PDB entry 8RLT | X-ray diffraction, 2.25 A resolution | chains D and E of the 5 polymer chains in the assembly

[Chain D]
Molecule: T cell receptor alpha variable 12-2, T cell receptor alpha chain MC.7.G5
From: Homo sapiens
UniProt: chimeric construct of A0A075B6T6, P0DTU3: residues 2-91 from A0A075B6T6 (TVAL2_HUMAN) positions 23-112 (UniProt number = residue number + 21); residues 110-198 from P0DTU3 positions 132-220 (UniProt number = residue number + 22)
Chain sequence (199 residues; row label = number of the first residue in the row; numbering starts at 0):
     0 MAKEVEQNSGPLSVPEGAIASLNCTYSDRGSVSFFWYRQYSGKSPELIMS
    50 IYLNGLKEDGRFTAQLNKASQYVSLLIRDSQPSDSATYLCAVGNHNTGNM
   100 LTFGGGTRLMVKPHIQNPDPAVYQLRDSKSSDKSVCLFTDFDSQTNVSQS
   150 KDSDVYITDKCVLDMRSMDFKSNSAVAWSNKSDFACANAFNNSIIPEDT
Disordered / not traced: 0-1, 131-132, 149-151, 191-198
Differences from the reference sequence: initiating methionine (0); expression tag (1); variant Val-31 (Gln52 in A0A075B6T6), Ser-49 (Phe70 in A0A075B6T6), Leu-52 (Ser73 in A0A075B6T6), Leu-55 (Asp76 in A0A075B6T6), Gly-92, Asn-93, His-94, Asn-95, Thr-96, Gly-97, Asn-98, Met-99, Leu-100, Thr-101, Phe-102, Gly-103, Gly-104, Gly-105, Thr-106, Arg-107, Leu-108, Met-109, His-113 (Asn135 in P0DTU3), Cys-160 (Thr182 in P0DTU3)
Disulfide bonds: Cys-23/Cys-89, Cys-135/Cys-185
UniProt features mapped onto this chain:
  - glycosylation (N-linked (GlcNAc...) asparagine): Asn-22, Asn-145, Asn-179, Asn-190

[Chain E]
Molecule: T cell receptor beta variable 6-5, T cell receptor beta chain MC.7.G5
From: Homo sapiens
UniProt: chimeric construct of A0A0K0K1A5, P0DTU4: residues 1-93 from A0A0K0K1A5 (TVB65_HUMAN) positions 20-112 (UniProt number = residue number + 19); residues 103-242 from P0DTU4 positions 127-266 (UniProt number = residue number + 24)
Chain sequence (243 residues; numbered 0 to 242; the number before each row is that of its first residue; numbering starts at 0):
     0 MNAGVTQTPKFQVLKTGQSMTLQCAQDMNYEYMSWYRQDPGMGLRLIHYS
    50 VSAGLTDQGEVPNGYNVSRSTTEDFPLRLLSAAPSQTSVYFCASHRNRLT
   100 EAFFGQGTRLTVVEDLKNVFPPEVAVFEPSEAEISHTQKATLVCLATGFY
   150 PDHVELSWWVNGKEVHSGVCTDPQPLKEQPALNDSRYALSSRLRVSATFW
   200 QDPRNHFRCQVQFYGLSENDEWTQDRAKPVTQIVSAEAWGRAD
Disordered / not traced: 0-2
Differences from the reference sequence: initiating methionine (0); variant Tyr-29 (His48 in A0A0K0K1A5), Ser-51 (Gly70 in A0A0K0K1A5), Leu-54 (Ile73 in A0A0K0K1A5), His-94, Arg-95, Asn-96, Arg-97, Leu-98, Thr-99, Glu-100, Ala-101, Phe-102, Gln-105 (Pro129 in P0DTU4), Val-112 (Leu136 in P0DTU4), Cys-169 (Ser193 in P0DTU4), Ala-187 (Cys211 in P0DTU4), Asp-201 (Asn225 in P0DTU4)
Disulfide bonds: Cys-23/Cys-91, Cys-143/Cys-208
UniProt features mapped onto this chain:
  - glycosylation (N-linked (GlcNAc...) asparagine): Asn-65, Asn-182

[How chain D and chain E interact]
Inter-chain disulfides: Cys-160(D)/Cys-169(E)
Contacting residue pairs (95; chain D residue first):
  Val-31(D) / Leu-98(E)  hydrophobic
  Ser-32(D) / Leu-98(E)  hydrogen bond (side chain-backbone)
  Phe-34(D) / Leu-98(E)
  Phe-34(D) / Thr-99(E)
  Phe-34(D) / Glu-100(E)
  Tyr-36(D) / Ala-101(E)  hydrogen bond (side chain-backbone)
  Tyr-36(D) / Phe-103(E)  hydrophobic
  Gln-38(D) / Gln-37(E)  hydrogen bond
  Gln-38(D) / Phe-90(E)
  Ser-40(D) / Pro-172(E)
  Lys-42(D) / Phe-90(E)
  Ser-43(D) / Phe-90(E)
  Ser-43(D) / Gly-104(E)  hydrogen bond (side chain-backbone)
  Pro-44(D) / Phe-103(E)
  Leu-46(D) / Glu-100(E)
  Ser-49(D) / Glu-100(E)  hydrogen bond
  Tyr-51(D) / Glu-100(E)  hydrogen bond
  Gly-92(D) / Leu-98(E)
  His-94(D) / Leu-98(E)
  Gly-97(D) / Tyr-48(E)
  Gly-97(D) / Arg-97(E)  hydrogen bond (backbone-side chain)
  Asn-98(D) / Leu-45(E)
  Asn-98(D) / Tyr-48(E)  hydrogen bond
  Met-99(D) / Tyr-31(E)  hydrophobic
  Met-99(D) / Tyr-35(E)
  Met-99(D) / Tyr-48(E)  hydrophobic
  Met-99(D) / His-94(E)
  Met-99(D) / Arg-97(E)
  Met-99(D) / Leu-98(E)
  Leu-100(D) / Tyr-35(E)  hydrogen bond (backbone-side chain)
  Leu-100(D) / Thr-99(E)
  Leu-100(D) / Ala-101(E)  hydrophobic
  Phe-102(D) / Tyr-35(E)  hydrophobic
  Phe-102(D) / Leu-43(E)
  Phe-102(D) / Phe-103(E)  hydrophobic
  Gly-103(D) / Gly-42(E)
  Gly-104(D) / Gly-40(E)
  Gly-104(D) / Met-41(E)
  Gly-104(D) / Gly-42(E)
  Asp-118(D) / His-135(E)  salt bridge
  Tyr-122(D) / Ser-129(E)
  Tyr-122(D) / Ala-131(E)  hydrophobic
  Tyr-122(D) / Glu-132(E)
  Tyr-122(D) / His-135(E)
  Tyr-122(D) / Thr-136(E)
  Gln-123(D) / Ser-129(E)  hydrogen bond (backbone-side chain)
  Leu-124(D) / Phe-126(E)
  Leu-124(D) / Glu-127(E)
  Leu-124(D) / Pro-128(E)  hydrophobic
  Leu-124(D) / Ser-129(E)
  Leu-124(D) / Thr-140(E)
  Arg-125(D) / Phe-126(E)
  Arg-125(D) / Glu-127(E)  hydrogen bond (backbone-backbone)
  Asp-126(D) / Val-125(E)
  Asp-126(D) / Phe-126(E)
  Ser-127(D) / Val-125(E)  hydrogen bond (backbone-backbone)
  Ser-127(D) / Glu-127(E)
  Ser-127(D) / Glu-236(E)  hydrogen bond (side chain-backbone)
  Ser-127(D) / Ala-237(E)
  Lys-128(D) / Glu-236(E)
  Ser-133(D) / Phe-126(E)
  Val-134(D) / Phe-126(E)  hydrophobic
  Leu-136(D) / Thr-140(E)
  Thr-138(D) / Arg-193(E)
  Asp-139(D) / Thr-136(E)
  Asp-139(D) / Arg-193(E)  salt bridge
  Tyr-155(D) / Glu-177(E)  hydrogen bond (side chain-backbone)
  Ile-156(D) / Leu-175(E)
  Thr-157(D) / Asp-171(E)
  Thr-157(D) / Leu-175(E)
  Thr-157(D) / Ser-189(E)
  Thr-157(D) / Arg-191(E)  hydrogen bond
  Asp-158(D) / Arg-191(E)  hydrogen bond (backbone-side chain)
  Cys-160(D) / Cys-169(E)  disulfide
  Cys-160(D) / Arg-191(E)
  Val-161(D) / Cys-169(E)  hydrogen bond (backbone-side chain)
  Leu-162(D) / Gly-167(E)
  Leu-162(D) / Val-168(E)
  Leu-162(D) / Cys-169(E)  hydrophobic
  Leu-162(D) / Arg-193(E)
  Asp-163(D) / Ser-166(E)
  Asp-163(D) / Gly-167(E)  hydrogen bond (backbone-backbone)
  Met-164(D) / Lys-138(E)
  Met-164(D) / Arg-193(E)
  Arg-165(D) / Ser-166(E)
  Met-167(D) / Lys-138(E)
  Phe-169(D) / Lys-138(E)
  Phe-169(D) / Arg-193(E)
  Ser-171(D) / Arg-193(E)  hydrogen bond
  Ser-173(D) / Arg-191(E)  hydrogen bond (backbone-side chain)
  Ala-174(D) / Arg-191(E)
  Val-175(D) / Arg-191(E)
  Trp-177(D) / Leu-144(E)  hydrophobic
  Trp-177(D) / Leu-175(E)  hydrophobic
  Trp-177(D) / Ala-187(E)  hydrophobic
Interface residues without a listed pair, chain D (53 interface residues in all): Leu-88, Asn-93
Interface residues without a listed pair, chain E (52 interface residues in all): Gln-57, Asn-96, Gln-105, Ala-124, Val-142, Thr-170, Lys-176, Val-194

[Summary]
53 residues of chain D and 52 residues of chain E are in contact; the contacts include 1 disulfide bond, 20
hydrogen bonds and 2 salt bridges. Polar contacts include Asp-118(D)/His-135(E), Asp-139(D)/Arg-193(E) and
Ser-32(D)/Leu-98(E).
Here chain D is T cell receptor alpha variable 12-2, T cell receptor alpha chain MC.7.G5 and chain E is T cell
receptor beta variable 6-5, T cell receptor beta chain MC.7.G5, both from Homo sapiens. Entry 8RLT (TCR in
complex with HLA-E*01:03 bound to HBV envelope 371-379 index peptide) was determined by X-ray diffraction
together with 8RLU and 8RLV from the same study.
